8K22 - chains H and P of the 20 polymer chains in the assembly; structure by electron microscopy, 2.92 A resolution.

== Chain H ==
Name: Csy4
Organism: Vibrio phage ICP1_2004_A
Reference sequence: F1D5V5 (F1D5V5_9CAUD); residues 0-167 here correspond to UniProt positions 1-168 (UniProt number = residue number + 1)
Chain sequence (168 residues; each row starts with the number of its first residue; numbering starts at 0):
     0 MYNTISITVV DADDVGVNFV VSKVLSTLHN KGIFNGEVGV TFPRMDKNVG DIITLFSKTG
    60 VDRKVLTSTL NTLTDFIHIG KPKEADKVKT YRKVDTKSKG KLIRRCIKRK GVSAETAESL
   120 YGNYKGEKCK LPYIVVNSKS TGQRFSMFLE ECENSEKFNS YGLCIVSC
Disordered / not traced: 0, 166-167
Sequence notes: conflict Ile51 (Val52 in F1D5V5)

== Chain P ==
Molecule: 60-nt RNA strand
Organism: Vibrio phage ICP1_2004_A
Sequence (60 nucleotides; each row starts with the number of its first residue; numbers below 1 keep their minus sign (C-7 is residue -7)):
    -7 CUUAAAGAGU CAACCCUUUG CUUAUCUUCC CUAUUUAAAU GUUAGCAGCC GCAUAGGCUG

== Interface between chain H and chain P ==
Residue-residue contacts - 66 pairs, chain H then chain P:
  Asp13(H) with A30(P), base contact
  Gly15(H) with G33(P), phosphate contact
  Asn17(H) with U34(P), hydrogen bond to the sugar
  His28(H) with G52(P), sugar contact
  Lys46(H) with U34(P), base contact
  Arg91(H) with G49(P), salt bridge to the phosphate; C50(P), salt bridge to the phosphate
  Lys92(H) with C50(P), phosphate contact; U51(P), base contact; G52(P), hydrogen bond to the base
  Asp94(H) with C38(P), base contact; C50(P), hydrogen bond to the base; U51(P), base contact
  Thr95(H) with G37(P), hydrogen bond to the phosphate; C38(P), hydrogen bond to the phosphate
  Lys96(H) with C38(P), phosphate contact; G40(P), base contact; C50(P), base contact
  Ser97(H) with C38(P), hydrogen bond to the phosphate
  Lys100(H) with A39(P), phosphate contact; G40(P), base contact
  Leu101(H) with U46(P), sugar contact
  Arg103(H) with A39(P), salt bridge to the phosphate; G40(P), salt bridge to the phosphate
  Arg104(H) with C41(P), hydrogen bond to the sugar; C42(P), base contact; G43(P), hydrogen bond to the base
  Lys107(H) with G40(P), hydrogen bond to the sugar; C41(P), salt bridge to the phosphate
  Arg108(H) with G43(P), salt bridge to the phosphate; C44(P), salt bridge to the phosphate; A45(P), salt bridge to the phosphate
  Leu119(H) with U46(P), hydrogen bond to the base
  Tyr120(H) with U46(P), stacking on the base
  Tyr123(H) with U46(P), base contact
  Lys124(H) with U46(P), sugar contact
  Lys127(H) with G37(P), hydrogen bond to the base
  Cys128(H) with G37(P), hydrogen bond to the base
  Pro131(H) with U34(P), base contact
  Tyr132(H) with U34(P), stacking on the base; A36(P), base contact
  Ile133(H) with U34(P), base contact
  Val134(H) with U34(P), sugar contact
  Ser137(H) with G52(P), hydrogen bond to the base
  Lys138(H) with G52(P), phosphate contact
  Ser139(H) with G52(P), hydrogen bond to the phosphate
  Thr140(H) with A39(P), base contact; G52(P), base contact
  Gln142(H) with C38(P), hydrogen bond to the base; A39(P), base contact; G52(P), base contact
  Arg143(H) with A36(P), salt bridge to the phosphate
  Phe144(H) with A36(P), sugar contact; C38(P), base contact; G52(P), base contact
  Ser145(H) with A36(P), hydrogen bond to the sugar; G37(P), sugar contact
  Phe147(H) with G37(P), sugar contact
  Asn158(H) with U51(P), phosphate contact
  Ser159(H) with G52(P), hydrogen bond to the phosphate
  Tyr160(H) with G52(P), hydrogen bond to the sugar
  Cys163(H) with C50(P), phosphate contact
  Ile164(H) with C50(P), phosphate contact; U51(P), phosphate contact
  Val165(H) with G49(P), phosphate contact; C50(P), hydrogen bond to the phosphate
Interface residues without a listed pair, chain H (47 interface residues in all): Asn47, Val48, Lys109, Lys129, Asn136

== Summary ==
Chain H and chain P form an interface of 47 and 18 residues respectively, with 19 hydrogen bonds, 9 salt
bridges and 2 aromatic stacking contacts. Among the polar pairs are Lys92(H)-G52(P), Asp94(H)-C50(P) and
Arg104(H)-G43(P).
Chain H is Csy4 and chain P is a 60-nt RNA strand, both from Vibrio phage ICP1_2004_A; the structure, ICP1
Csy-dsDNA-Cas1-Cas2/3 complex (half form), was determined by electron microscopy.
